Entry 7OOC (electron microscopy, 3.70 A resolution); this record covers chains H and 5 of the 21 polymer chains in the assembly.

== Chain H ==
Name: 30S ribosomal protein S9
From: Mycoplasma pneumoniae (strain ATCC 29342 / M129)
Reference sequence: P75179 (RS9_MYCPN); residue numbers follow UniProt; this construct covers 1-132
Chain sequence (132 residues; row label = number of the first residue in the row):
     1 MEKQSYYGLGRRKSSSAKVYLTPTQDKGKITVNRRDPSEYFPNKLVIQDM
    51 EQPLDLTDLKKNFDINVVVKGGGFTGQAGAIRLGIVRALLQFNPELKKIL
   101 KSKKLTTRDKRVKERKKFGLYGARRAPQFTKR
Disordered / not traced: 1-3, 132

== Chain 5 ==
Molecule: 16S rRNA
From: Mycoplasma pneumoniae (strain ATCC 29342 / M129)
Sequence (1520 nucleotides; row label = number of the first residue in the row):
     1 UUUUUCUGAGAGUUUGAUCCUGGCUCAGGAUUAACGCUGGCGGCAUGCCU
    51 AAUACAUGCAAGUCGAUCGAAAGUAGUAAUACUUUAGAGGCGAACGGGUG
   101 AGUAACACGUAUCCAAUCUACCUUAUAAUGGGGGAUAACUAGUUGAAAGA
   151 CUAGCUAAUACCGCAUAAGAACUUUGGUUCGCAUGAAUCAAAGUUGAAAG
   201 GACCUGCAAGGGUUCGUUAUUUGAUGAGGGUGCGCCAUAUCAGCUAGUUG
   251 GUGGGGUAACGGCCUACCAAGGCAAUGACGUGUAGCUAUGCUGAGAAGUA
   301 GAAUAGCCACAAUGGGACUGAGACACGGCCCAUACUCCUACGGGAGGCAG
   351 CAGUAGGGAAUUUUUCACAAUGAGCGAAAGCUUGAUGGAGCAAUGCCGCG
   401 UGAACGAUGAAGGUCUUUAAGAUUGUAAAGUUCUUUUAUUUGGGAAGAAU
   451 GACUUUAGCAGGUAAUGGCUAGAGUUUGACUGUACCAUUUUGAAUAAGUG
   501 ACGACUAACUAUGUGCCAGCAGUCGCGGUAAUACAUAGGUCGCAAGCGUU
   551 AUCCGGAUUUAUUGGGCGUAAAGCAAGCGCAGGCGGAUUGAAAAGUCUGG
   601 UGUUAAAGGCAGCUGCUUAACAGUUGUAUGCAUUGGAAACUAUUAAUCUA
   651 GAGUGUGGUAGGGAGUUUUGGAAUUUCAUGUGGAGCGGUGAAAUGCGUAG
   701 AUAUAUGAAGGAACACCAGUGGCGAAGGCGAAAACUUAGGCCAUUACUGA
   751 CGCUUAGGCUUGAAAGUGUGGGGAGCAAAUAGGAUUAGAUACCCUAGUAG
   801 UCCACACCGUAAACGAUAGAUACUAGCUGUCGGGGCGAUCCCCUCGGUAG
   851 UGAAGUUAACACAUUAAGUAUCUCGCCUGGGUAGUACAUUCGCAAGAAUG
   901 AAACUCAAACGGAAUUGACGGGGACCCGCACAAGUGGUGGAGCAUGUUGC
   951 UUAAUUCGACGGUACACGAAAAACCUUACCUAGACUUGACAUCCUUGGCA
  1001 AAGUUAUGGAAACAUAAUGGAGGUUAACCGAGUGACAGGUGGUGCAUGGU
  1051 UGUCGUCAGCUCGUGUCGUGAGAUGUUGGGUUAAGUCCCGCAACGAGCGC
  1101 AACCCUUAUCGUUAGUUACAUUGUCUAGCGAGACUGCUAAUGCAAAUUGG
  1151 AGGAAGGAAGGGAUGACGUCAAAUCAUCAUGCCCCUUAUGUCUAGGGCUG
  1201 CAAACGUGCUACAAUGGCCAAUACAAACAGUCGCCAGCUUGUAAAAGUGA
  1251 GCAAAUCUGUAAAGUUGGUCUCAGUUCGGAUUGAGGGCUGCAAUUCGUCC
  1301 UCAUGAAGUCGGAAUCACUAGUAAUCGCGAAUCAGCUAUGUCGCGGUGAA
  1351 UACGUUCUCGGGUCUUGUACACACCGCCCGUCAAACUAUGAAAGCUGGUA
  1401 AUAUUUAAAAACGUGUUGCUAACCAUUAGGAAGCGCAUGUCAAGGAUAGC
  1451 ACCGGUGAUUGGAGUUAAGUCGUAACAAGGUACCCCUACGAGAACGUGGG
  1501 GGUGGAUCACCUCCUUUCUA
Disordered / not traced: 1-4, 181-184, 1020-1027, 1510-1520

== Chain H / chain 5 interface ==
Contacting residue pairs (96; chain H residue first):
  Tyr7(H) - G1123(5)  hydrogen bond to the phosphate
  Tyr7(H) - U1124(5)  phosphate contact
  Leu9(H) - U1124(5)  phosphate contact
  Arg11(H) - U1109(5)  salt bridge to the phosphate
  Arg11(H) - C1110(5)  salt bridge to the phosphate
  Arg11(H) - U1124(5)  hydrogen bond to the phosphate
  Arg11(H) - C1125(5)  salt bridge to the phosphate
  Arg12(H) - G1321(5)  hydrogen bond to the base
  Lys13(H) - G1321(5)  hydrogen bond to the base
  Lys13(H) - G1346(5)  phosphate contact
  Lys13(H) - U1347(5)  salt bridge to the phosphate
  Lys13(H) - G1348(5)  base contact
  Ser14(H) - G1346(5)  phosphate contact
  Ser16(H) - U1124(5)  hydrogen bond to the sugar
  Ser16(H) - C1125(5)  phosphate contact
  Lys18(H) - U1124(5)  sugar contact
  Tyr20(H) - U1122(5)  hydrogen bond to the phosphate
  Arg34(H) - U1121(5)  salt bridge to the phosphate
  Arg35(H) - A1223(5)  hydrogen bond to the sugar
  Tyr40(H) - C1224(5)  sugar contact
  Pro42(H) - G1264(5)  sugar contact
  Lys44(H) - U1265(5)  sugar contact
  Asn66(H) - U1121(5)  base contact
  Val68(H) - A1120(5)  phosphate contact
  Lys70(H) - A1120(5)  salt bridge to the phosphate
  Lys70(H) - A1225(5)  phosphate contact
  Gly71(H) - C1224(5)  sugar contact
  Gly71(H) - A1225(5)  hydrogen bond to the phosphate
  Gly72(H) - C1224(5)  hydrogen bond to the sugar
  Gly72(H) - A1225(5)  sugar contact
  Gly72(H) - G1346(5)  sugar contact
  Gly73(H) - C1224(5)  hydrogen bond to the sugar
  Gly73(H) - G1346(5)  phosphate contact
  Phe74(H) - A1263(5)  base contact
  Phe74(H) - G1264(5)  sugar contact
  Phe74(H) - U1347(5)  sugar contact
  Thr75(H) - U1347(5)  hydrogen bond to the phosphate
  Thr75(H) - G1348(5)  hydrogen bond to the phosphate
  Gly76(H) - U1347(5)  hydrogen bond to the phosphate
  Gln77(H) - C1224(5)  sugar contact
  Lys101(H) - G1152(5)  salt bridge to the phosphate
  Lys101(H) - G1153(5)  salt bridge to the phosphate
  Thr107(H) - A1154(5)  phosphate contact
  Thr107(H) - A1155(5)  phosphate contact
  Arg108(H) - A1108(5)  phosphate contact
  Arg108(H) - U1109(5)  salt bridge to the phosphate
  Lys110(H) - A1108(5)  sugar contact
  Lys110(H) - A1159(5)  sugar contact
  Lys110(H) - G1160(5)  sugar contact
  Arg111(H) - A1320(5)  hydrogen bond to the sugar
  Arg111(H) - G1321(5)  hydrogen bond to the base
  Val112(H) - U1107(5)  sugar contact
  Val112(H) - G1321(5)  sugar contact
  Lys113(H) - G1321(5)  sugar contact
  Lys113(H) - U1322(5)  phosphate contact
  Lys113(H) - G1345(5)  base contact
  Lys113(H) - G1346(5)  phosphate contact
  Lys113(H) - U1347(5)  base contact
  Lys113(H) - G1348(5)  base contact
  Glu114(H) - U1322(5)  hydrogen bond to the phosphate
  Glu114(H) - C1344(5)  phosphate contact
  Arg115(H) - G1343(5)  salt bridge to the phosphate
  Arg115(H) - C1344(5)  phosphate contact
  Lys116(H) - C1342(5)  salt bridge to the phosphate
  Lys116(H) - G1343(5)  phosphate contact
  Lys116(H) - C1344(5)  hydrogen bond to the phosphate
  Lys117(H) - G1161(5)  hydrogen bond to the phosphate
  Lys117(H) - G1162(5)  salt bridge to the phosphate
  Lys117(H) - G1343(5)  phosphate contact
  Phe118(H) - A1163(5)  phosphate contact
  Phe118(H) - C1342(5)  phosphate contact
  Phe118(H) - G1343(5)  phosphate contact
  Gly119(H) - C1342(5)  hydrogen bond to the phosphate
  Tyr121(H) - G1208(5)  hydrogen bond to the phosphate
  Tyr121(H) - U1341(5)  hydrogen bond to the phosphate
  Gly122(H) - U1322(5)  phosphate contact
  Gly122(H) - A1323(5)  phosphate contact
  Arg124(H) - C1318(5)  sugar contact
  Arg124(H) - U1319(5)  salt bridge to the phosphate
  Arg124(H) - A1320(5)  salt bridge to the phosphate
  Arg124(H) - U1322(5)  phosphate contact
  Arg124(H) - A1323(5)  phosphate contact
  Arg125(H) - A1317(5)  sugar contact
  Arg125(H) - A1323(5)  phosphate contact
  Arg125(H) - A1324(5)  salt bridge to the phosphate
  Ala126(H) - A1317(5)  sugar contact
  Pro127(H) - G1208(5)  phosphate contact
  Gln128(H) - U938(5)  sugar contact
  Gln128(H) - U1207(5)  phosphate contact
  Gln128(H) - G1208(5)  phosphate contact
  Gln128(H) - C1316(5)  sugar contact
  Phe129(H) - G962(5)  phosphate contact
  Phe129(H) - C1316(5)  phosphate contact
  Phe129(H) - A1317(5)  phosphate contact
  Thr130(H) - G1206(5)  hydrogen bond to the phosphate
  Thr130(H) - U1207(5)  hydrogen bond to the phosphate
Interface residues without a listed pair, chain H (52 interface residues in all): Glu39, Lys97, Lys104, Leu120, Ala123, Lys131
Interface residues without a listed pair, chain 5 (53 interface residues in all): G937, G961, C965, C1119, U1222, A1226

== In short ==
52 residues of chain H face 53 of chain 5 across their interface, with 23 hydrogen bonds and 15 salt bridges.
Polar contacts include Arg12(H)-G1321(5), Lys13(H)-G1321(5) and Arg111(H)-G1321(5).
Chain H is 30S ribosomal protein S9 and chain 5 is 16S rRNA, both from Mycoplasma pneumoniae (strain ATCC
29342 / M129); the structure, Mycoplasma pneumoniae 30S subunit of ribosomes in chloramphenicol-treated cells,
was determined by electron microscopy together with 7OOD, 7P6Z, 7PAH, 7PAI, 7PAJ, 7PAK and 23 further entries
from the same study.
